Entry 6XXS (X-ray diffraction, 3.25 A resolution); this record covers chains E and G of the 8 polymer chains in the assembly.

== Chain E ==
Protein: B-cell lymphoma 6 protein
Source organism: Homo sapiens
UniProt: P41182 (BCL6_HUMAN); residue numbers follow UniProt; this construct covers 6-129
Chain sequence (126 residues; each row starts with the number of its first residue):
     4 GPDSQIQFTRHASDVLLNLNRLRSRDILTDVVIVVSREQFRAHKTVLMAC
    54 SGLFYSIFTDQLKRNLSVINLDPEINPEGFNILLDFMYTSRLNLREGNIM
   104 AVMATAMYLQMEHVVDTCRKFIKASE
Unresolved in the structure: 4-5, 128-129
Construct notes: expression tag (4-5); engineered mutation Gln8 (Cys in P41182), Arg67 (Cys in P41182), Asn84 (Cys in P41182)
Curated features (UniProtKB/Swiss-Prot):
  - mutagenesis: Asn21 (N21K: Abolishes interaction with NCOR2 and HDAC2, no effect on interaction with CTBP1 and transcriptional autoinhibition; when associated with A-116 and 376-Q--Q-379), Ser59 (S59A: Abolished ubiquitination by the SCF(FBXL17) complex), His116 (H116A: Abolishes interaction with NCOR2 and HDAC2, no effect on interaction with CTBP1 and transcriptional autoinhibition; when associated with K-21 and 376-Q--Q-379)

== Chain G ==
Protein: Nuclear receptor corepressor 1
UniProt: O75376 (NCOR1_HUMAN); numbering as in UniProt (aligned over 1340-1356)
Chain sequence (17 residues; each row starts with the number of its first residue):
  1340 GITTIKEMGRSIHEIPR

== How chain E and chain G interact ==
Pairs across the interface (16; chain E residue first):
  Met51(E) - His1352(G)  hydrogen bond (backbone-side chain)
  Met51(E) - Ile1354(G)
  Ala52(E) - Ile1351(G)
  Ala52(E) - His1352(G)  hydrogen bond (backbone-side chain)
  Cys53(E) - Ile1351(G)  hydrophobic
  Ser54(E) - His1352(G)
  Gly55(E) - His1352(G)
  Tyr58(E) - His1352(G)
  Tyr58(E) - Ile1354(G)  hydrophobic
  His116(E) - Arg1349(G)
  His116(E) - Ser1350(G)
  His116(E) - Ile1351(G)
  His116(E) - His1352(G)
  Val117(E) - Ser1350(G)
  Thr120(E) - Glu1346(G)  hydrogen bond
  Phe124(E) - Ile1344(G)  hydrophobic
Interface residues without a listed pair, chain E (11 interface residues in all): Phe89
Interface residues without a listed pair, chain G (8 interface residues in all): Pro1355

== Summary ==
The interface between chain E and chain G involves 11 residues on one side and 8 on the other, with 3 hydrogen
bonds. Polar contacts include Met51(E)-His1352(G), Ala52(E)-His1352(G) and Thr120(E)-Glu1346(G). Curated
annotation (UniProt) lists 3 mutagenesis sites on chain E.
Here chain E is B-cell lymphoma 6 protein (Homo sapiens) and chain G is Nuclear receptor corepressor 1. Entry
6XXS (Crystal structure of an NCoR1BBD2-BCL6BTB chimera in complex with the NcoR1 BBD1 corepressor peptide)
was determined by X-ray diffraction (same publication as 6XWF, 6XYX, 6XZZ, 6Y17 and 6ZBU).
